2ZI2 - chains H and I of the 3 polymer chains in the assembly; structure by X-ray diffraction, 1.65 A resolution.

# Chain H
Name: Thrombin heavy chain
Source organism: Homo sapiens
Notes: EC 3.4.21.5
Reference sequence: P00734 (THRB_HUMAN); the construct lacks a stretch of the UniProt sequence and is renumbered around it, so the offset changes along the chain: 16-36 = UniProt 364-384; 37-60 = UniProt 386-409; 61-77 = UniProt 419-435; 78-97 = UniProt 437-456; 7 more segments
Amino-acid sequence (259 residues; row label = number of the first residue in the row; note: 1 number in that range is skipped by the numbering (no residue carries it; nothing is unmodelled there); a row labelled like 60A-60I holds insertion residues (60A, then the next letters in order)):
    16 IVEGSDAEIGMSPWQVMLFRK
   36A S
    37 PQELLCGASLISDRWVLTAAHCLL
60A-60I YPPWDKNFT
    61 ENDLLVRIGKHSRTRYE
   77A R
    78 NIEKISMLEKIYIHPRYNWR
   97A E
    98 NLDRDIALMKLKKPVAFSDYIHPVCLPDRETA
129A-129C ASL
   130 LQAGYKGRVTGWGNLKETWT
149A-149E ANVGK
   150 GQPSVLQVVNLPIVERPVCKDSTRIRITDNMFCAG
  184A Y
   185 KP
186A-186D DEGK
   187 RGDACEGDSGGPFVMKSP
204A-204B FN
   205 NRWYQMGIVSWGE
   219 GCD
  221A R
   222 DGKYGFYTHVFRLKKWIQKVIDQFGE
Unresolved in the structure: 148-149, 149A-149E, 246-247
Cystine bridges: Cys42-Cys58, Cys168-Cys182, Cys191-Cys220
Residues lining bound ligands:
  - 24U (1-butanoyl-N-(4-carbamimidoylbenzyl)-L-prolinamide): His57, Tyr60A, Trp60D, Leu99, Asp189, Ala190, Cys191, Glu192, Ser195, Val213, Ser214, Trp215, Gly216, Glu217, Gly219, Cys220, Gly226
  - benzamidine (BEN): Ser171, Glu217, Arg221A, Gly223

# Chain I
Name: Hirudin variant-1
Reference sequence: P01050 (ITH1_HIRME); residue numbers follow UniProt; this construct covers 54-64
Amino-acid sequence (11 residues; numbered 54 to 64; the number before each row is that of its first residue):
    54 GDFEEIPEEYL
Unresolved in the structure: 64
Modified positions: Tyr63 (o-sulfo-l-tyrosine; TYS)

# Chain H / chain I interface
Contacting residue pairs (20; chain H residue first):
  Phe34(H) with Phe56(I), hydrophobic
  Gln38(H) with Gly54(I), hydrogen bond (backbone-backbone); Glu58(I); Ile59(I)
  Leu40(H) with Phe56(I)
  Leu65(H) with Ile59(I), hydrophobic; Tyr63(I)
  Arg67(H) with Ile59(I)
  Arg73(H) with Phe56(I)
  Thr74(H) with Asp55(I); Phe56(I); Glu57(I), hydrogen bond (backbone-backbone)
  Arg75(H) with Glu57(I)
  Tyr76(H) with Glu57(I), hydrogen bond (backbone-side chain); Pro60(I); Tyr63(I)
  Glu80(H) with Tyr63(I)
  Lys81(H) with Tyr63(I)
  Ile82(H) with Ile59(I), hydrophobic; Tyr63(I)
Interface residues without a listed pair, chain H (14 interface residues in all): Met32, Glu39

# In short
The interface between chain H and chain I involves 14 residues on one side and 8 on the other; the contacts
include 3 hydrogen bonds. Polar contacts include Tyr76(H)-Glu57(I), Gln38(H)-Gly54(I) and Thr74(H)-Glu57(I).
Ligands of chain H: compound 24U and benzamidine.
Here chain H is Thrombin heavy chain (Homo sapiens) and chain I is Hirudin variant-1. Entry 2ZI2 (Thrombin
Inhibition) was determined by X-ray diffraction, deposited together with 2ZNK, 2ZHQ and 2ZGB.
